Entry 1SGF (X-ray diffraction, 3.15 A resolution); this record covers chains A and B of the 6 polymer chains in the assembly.

Chain A:
Protein: Nerve growth factor
Source organism: Mus musculus
Notes: EC 3.4.21.35
Reference sequence: P00757 (KLK4_MOUSE); the construct lacks a stretch of the UniProt sequence and is renumbered around it, so the offset changes along the chain: 13-36 = UniProt 17-40; 38-61 = UniProt 41-64; 63-75 = UniProt 65-77; 77-79 = UniProt 78-80; 6 more segments
Chain sequence (240 residues; each row starts with the number of its first residue; note: 9 numbers in that range are skipped by the numbering (no residue carries them; nothing is unmodelled there); a row labelled like 95A-95K holds insertion residues (95A, then the next letters in order)):
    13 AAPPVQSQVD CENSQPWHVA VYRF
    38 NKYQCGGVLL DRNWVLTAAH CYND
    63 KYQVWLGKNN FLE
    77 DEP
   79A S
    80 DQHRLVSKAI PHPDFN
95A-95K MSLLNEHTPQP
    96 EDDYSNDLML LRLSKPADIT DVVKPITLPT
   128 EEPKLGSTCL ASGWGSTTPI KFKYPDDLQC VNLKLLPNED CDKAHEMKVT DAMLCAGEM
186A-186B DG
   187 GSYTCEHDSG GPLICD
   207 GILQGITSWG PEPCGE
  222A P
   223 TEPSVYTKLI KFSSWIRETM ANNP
Not modelled in the structure: 13-24, 71-74, 77, 95E-95H, 140-146, 148-156
Modified / non-standard residues: Asn95 (glycosylation site)
Swiss-Prot annotation at these positions:
  - region: Ala14 to Gln20 (Activation peptide homolog)
  - binding site (Zn(2+)): Glu75, His82
Disulfides: Cys42-Cys58, Cys136-Cys201, Cys168-Cys182, Cys191-Cys220
Metal / ion sites: Zn2+: Glu75, His82 (shared with 2 residues of chain G)
Residues lining bound ligands: N-acetylglucosamine (NAG; 2-acetamido-2-deoxy-beta-D-glucopyranose): Asn95, Ser95B, Asp97

Chain B:
Protein: Nerve growth factor
Source organism: Mus musculus
Notes: EC 3.4.21.35
Reference sequence: P01139 (NGF_MOUSE); residues 1-118 here correspond to UniProt positions 122-239 (UniProt number = residue number + 121)
Chain sequence (118 residues; numbered 1 to 118; the number before each row is that of its first residue):
     1 SSTHPVFHMG EFSVCDSVSV WVGDKTTATD IKGKEVTVLA EVNINNSVFR QYFFETKCRA
    61 SNPVESGCRG IDSKHWNSYC TTTHTFVKAL TTDEKQAAWR FIRIDTACVC VLSRKATR
Not modelled in the structure: 1-9
Swiss-Prot annotation at these positions:
  - binding site (a 1-acyl-sn-glycero-3-phospho-(1D-myo-inositol)): Arg50, Tyr52, Lys88
  - binding site (a 1-acyl-sn-glycero-3-phospho-L-serine): Arg50, Lys88
Disulfides: Cys15-Cys80, Cys58-Cys108, Cys68-Cys110
Reported in the primary citation:
  - conformationally variable residues (order/disorder transition): Ala116 to Arg118

Chain A / chain B interface:
Contacting residue pairs (10):
  Pro95I(A) - Lys32(B)
  Pro95I(A) - Lys34(B)
  Ile147(A) - His84(B)
  Glu173(A) - Lys32(B)  salt bridge
  Pro217(A) - Ile31(B)
  Cys220(A) - Ile31(B)
  Gly221(A) - Ile31(B)
  Glu222(A) - Lys32(B)  salt bridge
  Glu222(A) - Phe101(B)
  Glu224(A) - Lys32(B)  salt bridge
Interface residues without a listed pair, chain A (12 interface residues in all): Glu75, Trp215, Pro219, Pro222A
Interface residues without a listed pair, chain B (8 interface residues in all): Gly33, Phe86, Arg114

Overview:
12 residues of chain A face 8 of chain B across their interface, with 3 salt bridges. Polar contacts include
Glu173(A)-Lys32(B), Glu222(A)-Lys32(B) and Glu224(A)-Lys32(B). Bound to chain A: N-acetylglucosamine. From the
paper: conformational variability at Ala116(B).
Chain A is Nerve growth factor and chain B is Nerve growth factor, both from Mus musculus; the structure,
Crystal structure of 7S ngf: A complex of nerve growth factor with four binding proteins (serine ..., was
determined by X-ray diffraction.
